4YA5 - chains F and G of the 30 polymer chains in the assembly; structure by X-ray diffraction, 2.50 A resolution.

Chain F:
Name: Probable proteasome subunit alpha type-7
Source organism: Saccharomyces cerevisiae (strain ATCC 204508 / S288c)
Notes: EC 3.4.25.1
Reference sequence: P21242 (PSA7_YEAST); residues -3 to 284 here correspond to UniProt positions 1-288 (UniProt number = residue number + 4)
Amino-acid sequence (288 residues; each row starts with the number of its first residue; numbers below 1 keep their minus sign (Met-3 is residue -3)):
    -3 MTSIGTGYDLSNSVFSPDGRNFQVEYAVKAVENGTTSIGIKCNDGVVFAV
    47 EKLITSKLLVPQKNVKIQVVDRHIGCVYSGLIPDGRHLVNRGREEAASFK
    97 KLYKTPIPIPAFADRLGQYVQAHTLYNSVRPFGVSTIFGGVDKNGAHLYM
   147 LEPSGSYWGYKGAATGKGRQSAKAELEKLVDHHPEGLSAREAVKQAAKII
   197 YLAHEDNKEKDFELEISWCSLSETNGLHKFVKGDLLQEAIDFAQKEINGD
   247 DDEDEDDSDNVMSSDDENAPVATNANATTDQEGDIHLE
Not modelled in the structure: -3 to 1, 245-284
Swiss-Prot annotation at these positions:
  - modified residue: Thr-2 (N-acetylthreonine)

Chain G:
Name: Proteasome subunit alpha type-1
Source organism: Saccharomyces cerevisiae (strain ATCC 204508 / S288c)
Notes: EC 3.4.25.1
Reference sequence: P21243 (PSA1_YEAST); residues -8 to 243 here correspond to UniProt positions 1-252 (UniProt number = residue number + 9)
Amino-acid sequence (252 residues; each row starts with the number of its first residue; numbers below 1 keep their minus sign (Met-8 is residue -8)):
    -8 MSGAAAASAAGYDRHITIFSPEGRLYQVEYAFKATNQTNINSLAVRGKDC
    42 TVVISQKKVPDKLLDPTTVSYIFCISRTIGMVVNGPIPDARNAALRAKAE
    92 AAEFRYKYGYDMPCDVLAKRMANLSQIYTQRAYMRPLGVILTFVSVDEEL
   142 GPSIYKTDPAGYYVGYKATATGPKQQEITTNLENHFKKSKIDHINEESWE
   192 KVVEFAITHMIDALGTEFSKNDLEVGVATKDKFFTLSAENIEERLVAIAE
   242 QD
Not modelled in the structure: -8 to 1, 243
Ion coordination: Mg2+: Thr8, Tyr119, Arg122, Met125

Chain F / chain G interface:
Residue-residue contacts (64; chain F residue first):
  Thr2(F) - His6(G)
  Gly3(F) - His6(G)
  Tyr4(F) - Arg5(G)
  Tyr4(F) - His6(G)
  Tyr4(F) - Tyr21(G)
  Ser9(F) - Arg126(G)
  Val10(F) - His6(G)
  Val10(F) - Gln18(G)
  Phe11(F) - Gln18(G)  hydrogen bond (backbone-side chain)
  Phe11(F) - Tyr21(G)
  Phe11(F) - Ala22(G)  hydrophobic
  Phe11(F) - Ala25(G)  hydrophobic
  Phe11(F) - Arg126(G)
  Phe11(F) - Pro127(G)
  Ser12(F) - Tyr21(G)
  Pro13(F) - Tyr21(G)  hydrophobic
  Pro13(F) - Lys24(G)  hydrogen bond (backbone-side chain)
  Asp14(F) - Lys24(G)
  Gly15(F) - Tyr21(G)
  Gly15(F) - Ala25(G)
  Lys37(F) - Asp56(G)  salt bridge
  Asp110(F) - Arg82(G)
  Gln114(F) - Arg82(G)  hydrogen bond (side chain-backbone)
  Gln114(F) - Asn83(G)
  Gln114(F) - Leu86(G)
  Gln117(F) - Pro79(G)
  Gln117(F) - Asp80(G)
  Gln117(F) - Asn83(G)  hydrogen bond
  Gln117(F) - Arg126(G)
  Thr120(F) - Arg126(G)  hydrogen bond (backbone-side chain)
  Leu121(F) - Tyr124(G)
  Leu121(F) - Arg126(G)
  Leu121(F) - Leu128(G)  hydrophobic
  Tyr122(F) - Tyr124(G)
  Tyr122(F) - Met125(G)  hydrophobic
  Ser150(F) - Pro79(G)
  Gly151(F) - Pro79(G)
  Ser152(F) - Ile78(G)
  Ser152(F) - Pro79(G)
  Tyr153(F) - Arg82(G)  hydrogen bond (backbone-side chain)
  Trp154(F) - Leu55(G)  hydrophobic
  Trp154(F) - Thr59(G)
  Trp154(F) - Val60(G)  hydrophobic
  Trp154(F) - Ser61(G)
  Trp154(F) - Tyr62(G)
  Trp154(F) - Ile78(G)  hydrophobic
  Trp154(F) - Arg82(G)
  Gly155(F) - Leu55(G)
  Gly155(F) - Asp56(G)  hydrogen bond (backbone-backbone)
  Gly155(F) - Thr59(G)  hydrogen bond (backbone-side chain)
  Tyr156(F) - Leu54(G)
  Tyr156(F) - Leu55(G)  hydrophobic
  Tyr156(F) - Asp56(G)
  Lys157(F) - Lys53(G)
  Lys157(F) - Leu54(G)  hydrogen bond (backbone-backbone)
  Lys157(F) - Leu55(G)
  Lys157(F) - Asp56(G)
  Gly158(F) - Leu54(G)  hydrogen bond (backbone-backbone)
  Lys169(F) - Leu54(G)
  Leu172(F) - Leu54(G)  hydrophobic
  Glu173(F) - Lys53(G)
  Glu173(F) - Leu54(G)
  Val176(F) - Leu54(G)  hydrophobic
  Asp177(F) - Lys53(G)  salt bridge
Other interface residues (no listed pair), chain F (32 interface residues in all): Tyr145
Other interface residues (no listed pair), chain G (29 interface residues in all): Asp52, Pro57, Gly129

Overview:
Chain F and chain G form an interface of 32 and 29 residues respectively, with 10 hydrogen bonds and 2 salt
bridges. Polar contacts include Lys37(F)-Asp56(G), Asp177(F)-Lys53(G) and Phe11(F)-Gln18(G). The Mg2+ site is
built by Thr8(G), Tyr119(G), Arg122(G) and Met125(G).
Here chain F is Probable proteasome subunit alpha type-7 and chain G is Proteasome subunit alpha type-1, both
from Saccharomyces cerevisiae (strain ATCC 204508 / S288c). Entry 4YA5 (Yeast 20S proteasome beta2-H114D
mutant in complex with Ac-PAE-ep) was determined by X-ray diffraction together with 4Y69, 4Y6A, 4Y6V, 4Y6Z,
4Y70, 4Y74 and 34 further entries from the same study.
